PDB entry 6O6P | X-ray diffraction, 3.85 A resolution | chains A and D of the 4 polymer chains in the assembly

# Chain A
Name: TetR family transcriptional regulator
From: Mycobacterium tuberculosis
UniProt: O05858 (O05858_MYCTU); residue numbers follow UniProt; this construct covers 1-228
Chain sequence (248 residues; numbered -19 to 228; the number before each row is that of its first residue; numbers below 1 keep their minus sign (Met-19 is residue -19)):
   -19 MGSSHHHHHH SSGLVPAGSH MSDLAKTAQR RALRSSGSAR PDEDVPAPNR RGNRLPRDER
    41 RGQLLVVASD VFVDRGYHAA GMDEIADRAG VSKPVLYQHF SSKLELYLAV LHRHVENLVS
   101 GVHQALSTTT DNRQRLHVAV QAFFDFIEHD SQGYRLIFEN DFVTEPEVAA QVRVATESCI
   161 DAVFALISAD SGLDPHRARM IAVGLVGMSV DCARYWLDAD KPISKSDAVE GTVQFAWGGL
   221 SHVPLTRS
Disordered / not traced: -19 to 36, 225-228
Sequence notes: expression tag (-19 to 0)
Curated features (UniProtKB/Swiss-Prot):
  - DNA-binding region: Gly61 to Phe80 (H-T-H motif)
  - mutagenesis: Leu98 (L98A: Maintains a normal dimeric structure. Has significantly lower FasR-DNA-dissociation responses to the ligand), Leu106 (L106F: Maintains a normal dimeric structure. Shows dissociation of the protein-DNA complex only at the highest acyl-CoA concentrations), Phe123 (F123A: Maintains a normal dimeric structure. Has significantly lower FasR-DNA-dissociation responses to the ligand)

# Chain D
Molecule: DNA-reverse
Sequence (25 nucleotides; row label = number of the first residue in the row):
     1 TACTGGCGAG TTCTACGTAC GGGTA
Disordered / not traced: 24-25

# How chain A and chain D interact
Contacting residue pairs (5):
  Ser72(A) - DC7(D)  phosphate contact
  Lys73(A) - DA9(D)  base contact
  Lys73(A) - DG10(D)  base contact
  Pro74(A) - DG8(D)  base contact
  Val75(A) - DC7(D)  phosphate contact
Also at the interface, not in a pair above, chain A (5 interface residues in all): Gln78
Also at the interface, not in a pair above, chain D (5 interface residues in all): DG6

# In short
Chain A and chain D each contribute 5 residues to their interface. UniProt lists 3 mutagenesis sites on chain
A.
Chain A is TetR family transcriptional regulator (Mycobacterium tuberculosis) and chain D is DNA-reverse; the
structure, Structure of the regulator FasR from Mycobacterium tuberculosis in complex with DNA, was determined
by X-ray diffraction, deposited together with 6O6N and 6O6O.
